Entry 9IRM (X-ray diffraction, 1.81 A resolution); this record covers chains B and N of the 14 polymer chains in the assembly.

[Chain B (and N)]
Name: ATP-dependent Clp protease proteolytic subunit
From: Staphylococcus aureus
Notes: EC 3.4.21.92; chain N of this document is another copy of the same molecule, construct and numbering; everything in this record applies to it too
Reference sequence: A0A0D1I3W4 (A0A0D1I3W4_STAAU); residues 1-195 here = UniProt positions 1-195
Chain sequence (195 residues; row label = number of the first residue in the row):
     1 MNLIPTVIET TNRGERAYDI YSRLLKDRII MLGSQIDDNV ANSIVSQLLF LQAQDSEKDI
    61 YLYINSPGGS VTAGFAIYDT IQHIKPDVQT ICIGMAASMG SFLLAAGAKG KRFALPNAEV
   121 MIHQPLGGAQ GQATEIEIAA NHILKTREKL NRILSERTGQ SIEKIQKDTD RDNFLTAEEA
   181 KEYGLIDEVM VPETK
Unresolved in the structure: 1-2, 10-14, 194-195 (chain N: 1-3, 9-16, 194-195)
Small-molecule neighbours:
  - WBW ((6S,9aS)-8-(anthracen-9-ylmethyl)-6-[(2S)-butan-2-yl]-4,7-bis(oxidanylidene)-N-[4,4,4-tris(fluoranyl)butyl]-3,6,9,9a-tetrahydro-2H-pyrazino[1,2-a]pyrimidine-1-carboxamide), molecule 1: R23, L24, D27, I29, M31, Y61, Y63, I91, I93, L115, M190
  - WBW, molecule 2: L49, F50, Q52, A53, T80, H83

[How chain B and chain N interact]
Contacting residue pairs (36):
  Q124(B) with Q132(N); A133(N), hydrogen bond (side chain-backbone); T134(N), hydrogen bond
  P125(B) with Q132(N); A133(N), hydrogen bond (backbone-backbone)
  L126(B) with G131(N); Q132(N)
  G127(B) with Q130(N); G131(N), hydrogen bond (backbone-backbone); I136(N)
  G128(B) with A129(N); I136(N)
  A129(B) with G128(N); A129(N), hydrogen bond (backbone-backbone)
  Q130(B) with G127(N)
  G131(B) with L126(N); G127(N), hydrogen bond (backbone-backbone)
  Q132(B) with Q124(N); P125(N); L126(N); D170(N), hydrogen bond (side chain-backbone)
  A133(B) with Q124(N), hydrogen bond (backbone-side chain); P125(N), hydrogen bond (backbone-backbone); I143(N), hydrophobic
  T134(B) with Q124(N), hydrogen bond (backbone-side chain); R147(N)
  I136(B) with G127(N); A140(N), hydrophobic
  E137(B) with L144(N)
  A140(B) with I136(N), hydrophobic; A140(N), hydrophobic
  I143(B) with A133(N), hydrophobic; I136(N), hydrophobic
  L144(B) with E137(N)
  R147(B) with T134(N)
  D170(B) with Q132(N), hydrogen bond (backbone-side chain)
Interface residues without a listed pair, chain B (19 interface residues in all): R171
Interface residues without a listed pair, chain N (19 interface residues in all): R171

[Overview]
Chain B and chain N each contribute 19 residues to their interface; the contacts include 11 hydrogen bonds.
Among the polar pairs are Q124(B)-A133(N), Q124(B)-T134(N) and Q132(B)-D170(N). Bound to chain B: compound
WBW.
Both chains are ATP-dependent Clp protease proteolytic subunit (Staphylococcus aureus). Entry 9IRM (Structure
of ClpP from Staphylococcus aureus in complex with ZG283) was determined by X-ray diffraction (same
publication as 9IRP).
